PDB entry 4C2M | X-ray diffraction, 2.80 A resolution | chains A and I of the 15 polymer chains in the assembly

# Chain A
Protein: DNA-directed RNA polymerase I subunit RPA190
Organism: Saccharomyces cerevisiae
Notes: EC 2.7.7.6
UniProtKB: P10964 (RPA1_YEAST); residues 1-1664 here = UniProt positions 1-1664
Sequence (1664 residues; row label = number of the first residue in the row):
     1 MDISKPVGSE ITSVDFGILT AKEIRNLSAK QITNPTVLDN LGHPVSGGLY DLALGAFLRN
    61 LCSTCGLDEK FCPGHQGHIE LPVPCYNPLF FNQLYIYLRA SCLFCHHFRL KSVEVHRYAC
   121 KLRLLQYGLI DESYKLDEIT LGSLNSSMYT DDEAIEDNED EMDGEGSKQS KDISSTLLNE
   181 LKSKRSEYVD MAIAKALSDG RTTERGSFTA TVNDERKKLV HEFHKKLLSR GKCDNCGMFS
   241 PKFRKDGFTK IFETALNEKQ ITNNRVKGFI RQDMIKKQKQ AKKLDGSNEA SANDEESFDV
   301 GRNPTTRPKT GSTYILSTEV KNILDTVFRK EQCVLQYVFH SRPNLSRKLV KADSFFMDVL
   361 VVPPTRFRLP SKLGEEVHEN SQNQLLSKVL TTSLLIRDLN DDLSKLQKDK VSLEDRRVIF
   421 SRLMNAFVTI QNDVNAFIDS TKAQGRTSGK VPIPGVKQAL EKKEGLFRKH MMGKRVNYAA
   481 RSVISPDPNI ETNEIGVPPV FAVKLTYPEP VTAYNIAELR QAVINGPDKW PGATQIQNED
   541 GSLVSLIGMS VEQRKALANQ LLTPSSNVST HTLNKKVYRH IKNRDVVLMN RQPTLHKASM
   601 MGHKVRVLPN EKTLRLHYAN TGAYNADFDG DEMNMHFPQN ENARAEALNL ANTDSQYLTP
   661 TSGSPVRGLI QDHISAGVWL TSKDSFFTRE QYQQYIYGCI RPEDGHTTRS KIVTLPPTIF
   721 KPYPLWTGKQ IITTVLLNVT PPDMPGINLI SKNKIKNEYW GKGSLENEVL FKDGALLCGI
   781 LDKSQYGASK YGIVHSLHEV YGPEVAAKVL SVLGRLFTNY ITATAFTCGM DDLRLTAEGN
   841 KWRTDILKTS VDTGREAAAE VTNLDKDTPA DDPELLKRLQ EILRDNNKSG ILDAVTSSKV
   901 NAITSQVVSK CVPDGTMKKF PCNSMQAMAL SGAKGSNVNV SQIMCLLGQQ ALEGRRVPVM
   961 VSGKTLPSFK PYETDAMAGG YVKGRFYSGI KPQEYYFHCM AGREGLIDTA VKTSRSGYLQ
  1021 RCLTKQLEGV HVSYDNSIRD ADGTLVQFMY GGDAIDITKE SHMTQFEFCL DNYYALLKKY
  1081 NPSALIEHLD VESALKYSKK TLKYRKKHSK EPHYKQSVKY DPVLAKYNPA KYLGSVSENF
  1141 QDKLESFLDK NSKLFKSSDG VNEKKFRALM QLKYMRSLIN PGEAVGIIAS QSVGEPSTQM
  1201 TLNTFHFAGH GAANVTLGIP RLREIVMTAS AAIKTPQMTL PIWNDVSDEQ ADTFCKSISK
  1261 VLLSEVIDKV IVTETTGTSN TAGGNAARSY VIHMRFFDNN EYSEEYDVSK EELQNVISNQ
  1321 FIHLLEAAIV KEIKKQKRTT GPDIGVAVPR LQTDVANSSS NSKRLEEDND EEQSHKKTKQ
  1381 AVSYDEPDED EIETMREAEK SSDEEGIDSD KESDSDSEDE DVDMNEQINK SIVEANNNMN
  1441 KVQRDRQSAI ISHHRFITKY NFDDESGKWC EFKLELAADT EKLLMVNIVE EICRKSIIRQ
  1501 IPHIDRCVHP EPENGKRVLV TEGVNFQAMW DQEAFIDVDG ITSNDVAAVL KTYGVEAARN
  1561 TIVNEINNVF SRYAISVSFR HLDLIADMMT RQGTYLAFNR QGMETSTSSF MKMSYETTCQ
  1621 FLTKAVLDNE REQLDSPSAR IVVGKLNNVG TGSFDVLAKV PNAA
Disordered / not traced: 142-173, 274-311, 1206-1212, 1277-1285, 1340-1341, 1350-1360, 1396-1439
Ion coordination: Zn2+ site 1: Cys62, Cys65, Cys72, His75; Zn2+ site 2: Cys102, Cys105, Cys233, Cys236
Swiss-Prot annotation at these positions:
  - region: Pro992 to Glu1004 (Bridging helix)
  - binding site (Zn(2+)): Cys62, Cys65, Cys72, His75, Cys102, Cys105, Cys233, Cys236
  - binding site (Mg(2+)): Asp627, Asp629, Asp631
  - modified residue (Phosphoserine): Ser889, Ser1636
Reported in the primary citation:
  - contacts within the chain: Arg1015-Asp1385, Arg1015-Asp1388
  - catalytic residues: Asp627, Asp629, Asp631 (proposed by the authors, not directly observed)
  - conformationally variable residues (side-chain flip): Asp627, Asp629

# Chain I
Protein: DNA-directed RNA polymerase I subunit RPA12
Organism: Saccharomyces cerevisiae
UniProtKB: P32529 (RPA12_YEAST); residue numbers follow UniProt; this construct covers 1-125
Sequence (125 residues; numbered 1 to 125; the number before each row is that of its first residue):
     1 MSVVGSLIFC LDCGDLLENP NAVLGSNVEC SQCKAIYPKS QFSNLKVVTT TADDAFPSSL
    61 RAKKSVVKTS LKKNELKDGA TIKEKCPQCG NEEMNYHTLQ LRSADEGATV FYTCTSCGYK
   121 FRTNN
Disordered / not traced: 1
Ion coordination: Zn2+ site 1: Cys10, Cys13, Cys30, Cys33; Zn2+ site 2: Cys86, Cys89, Cys114, Cys117
Swiss-Prot annotation at these positions:
  - zinc finger: Cys10 to Cys33 (C4-type), Ile82 to Arg122 (TFIIS-type)
  - binding site (Zn(2+)): Cys10, Cys13, Cys30, Cys33, Cys86, Cys89, Cys114, Cys117
  - mutagenesis: Cys10 (C10S: Severe growth defect), Cys13 (C13S: No effect), Cys30 (C30S: Limited growth defect), Cys33 (C33S: No effect)

# How chain A and chain I interact
Contacting residue pairs (108; chain A residue first):
  Asp629(A) - Asp105(I)
  Lys756(A) - Glu92(I)  salt bridge
  Lys783(A) - Asn125(I)
  Glu860(A) - Lys68(I)
  Glu860(A) - Glu75(I)
  Val861(A) - Val67(I)
  Val861(A) - Lys68(I)  hydrogen bond (backbone-backbone)
  Thr862(A) - Val66(I)
  Thr862(A) - Val67(I)
  Asn863(A) - Val66(I)  hydrogen bond (side chain-backbone)
  Asn863(A) - Val67(I)
  Asn863(A) - Lys68(I)
  Arg878(A) - Val66(I)
  Arg878(A) - Val67(I)
  Glu881(A) - Ser65(I)  hydrogen bond
  Glu881(A) - Val66(I)
  Glu881(A) - Val67(I)
  Ile882(A) - Val67(I)  hydrophobic
  Asn887(A) - Thr69(I)  hydrogen bond (side chain-backbone)
  Lys888(A) - Ser65(I)
  Lys888(A) - Val67(I)
  Lys888(A) - Thr69(I)
  Ile891(A) - Lys68(I)
  Ile891(A) - Ser70(I)
  Ile891(A) - Leu71(I)  hydrophobic
  Ala894(A) - Leu71(I)  hydrophobic
  Val895(A) - Leu71(I)  hydrophobic
  Asn901(A) - Gly79(I)
  Asn901(A) - Ala80(I)
  Ser905(A) - Ala80(I)
  Ser905(A) - Thr81(I)  hydrogen bond (side chain-backbone)
  Ser909(A) - Lys83(I)  hydrogen bond (backbone-side chain)
  Val912(A) - Lys83(I)  hydrogen bond (backbone-side chain)
  Gly932(A) - Asn125(I)  hydrogen bond (backbone-side chain)
  Ala933(A) - Asn125(I)
  Lys934(A) - Asn125(I)
  Gly935(A) - Asn125(I)  hydrogen bond (backbone-backbone)
  Ser936(A) - Tyr112(I)
  Asn937(A) - Ile82(I)
  Asn937(A) - Lys83(I)  hydrogen bond (side chain-backbone)
  Asn937(A) - Glu84(I)
  Val938(A) - Ile82(I)
  Val938(A) - Tyr96(I)  hydrophobic
  Val938(A) - Thr98(I)
  Val938(A) - Val110(I)  hydrophobic
  Val938(A) - Tyr112(I)
  Asn939(A) - Val110(I)
  Gly1002(A) - Gln100(I)
  Gly1005(A) - Gln100(I)
  Leu1006(A) - Gln100(I)  hydrogen bond (backbone-backbone)
  Leu1006(A) - Leu101(I)
  Leu1006(A) - Ser103(I)
  Leu1006(A) - Ala104(I)  hydrophobic
  Thr1009(A) - Leu101(I)
  Thr1009(A) - Arg102(I)
  Gln1199(A) - Arg122(I)  hydrogen bond (backbone-side chain)
  Ser1264(A) - Phe56(I)
  Glu1265(A) - Ser58(I)  hydrogen bond (backbone-side chain)
  Ile1267(A) - Phe56(I)  hydrophobic
  Asp1268(A) - Arg61(I)  salt bridge
  Asp1268(A) - Lys64(I)  salt bridge
  Lys1269(A) - Thr51(I)
  Val1270(A) - Thr50(I)
  Val1270(A) - Thr51(I)  hydrogen bond (backbone-backbone)
  Val1270(A) - Phe56(I)  hydrophobic
  Ile1271(A) - Val48(I)  hydrophobic
  Ile1271(A) - Thr49(I)
  Ile1271(A) - Thr50(I)
  Val1272(A) - Val47(I)
  Val1272(A) - Val48(I)
  Val1272(A) - Thr49(I)  hydrogen bond (backbone-backbone)
  Thr1273(A) - Val47(I)
  Thr1273(A) - Val48(I)
  Glu1274(A) - Leu45(I)
  Glu1274(A) - Lys46(I)
  Glu1274(A) - Val47(I)  hydrogen bond (backbone-backbone)
  Thr1275(A) - Leu45(I)
  Thr1275(A) - Lys46(I)
  Thr1276(A) - Asn21(I)
  Thr1276(A) - Asn44(I)
  Thr1276(A) - Leu45(I)
  Phe1297(A) - Leu60(I)  hydrophobic
  Phe1297(A) - Arg61(I)
  Tyr1302(A) - Leu60(I)  hydrophobic
  Glu1305(A) - Ser59(I)  hydrogen bond
  Glu1305(A) - Leu60(I)
  Glu1305(A) - Lys63(I)  salt bridge
  Tyr1306(A) - Ser58(I)  hydrogen bond
  Tyr1306(A) - Ser59(I)
  Tyr1306(A) - Leu60(I)  hydrogen bond (side chain-backbone)
  Asn1369(A) - Ser103(I)
  Ala1478(A) - Asn21(I)
  Lys1482(A) - Ser6(I)  hydrogen bond
  Lys1482(A) - Val47(I)
  Val1486(A) - Thr49(I)
  Val1486(A) - Thr50(I)
  Val1486(A) - Thr51(I)
  Glu1490(A) - Thr51(I)
  Glu1490(A) - Ala52(I)
  Glu1490(A) - Ala55(I)
  Glu1490(A) - Phe56(I)
  Cys1493(A) - Phe56(I)  hydrophobic
  Arg1494(A) - Ala55(I)  hydrogen bond (side chain-backbone)
  Glu1511(A) - Lys73(I)
  Tyr1573(A) - Arg122(I)
  Ala1574(A) - Tyr119(I)
  Ala1574(A) - Lys120(I)
  Ala1574(A) - Phe121(I)  hydrophobic
Interface residues without a listed pair, chain A (72 interface residues in all): Ser898, Thr904, Val908, Pro913, Ser941, Gln942, Ala1001, Glu1004, Leu1202, Thr1204, Phe1205, Arg1288, Glu1301, Asp1479
Interface residues without a listed pair, chain I (56 interface residues in all): Asn19, Asp53, Asp78, Lys85, Leu99, Phe111

# In short
72 residues of chain A and 56 residues of chain I are in contact, with 21 hydrogen bonds and 4 salt bridges.
Polar contacts include Lys756(A)-Glu92(I), Asp1268(A)-Arg61(I) and Asp1268(A)-Lys64(I). From the paper:
catalytic residues Asp627(A), Asp629(A) and Asp631(A); conformational variability at Asp627(A) and Asp629(A).
Here chain A is DNA-directed RNA polymerase I subunit RPA190 and chain I is DNA-directed RNA polymerase I
subunit RPA12, both from Saccharomyces cerevisiae. Entry 4C2M (Structure of RNA polymerase I at 2.8 A
resolution) was determined by X-ray diffraction.
